8WHI - chains A and F of the 3 polymer chains in the assembly; structure by X-ray diffraction, 1.85 A resolution.

Chain A:
Protein: CLIP-associating protein 2
From: Homo sapiens
Reference sequence: O75122 (CLAP2_HUMAN); residues 1251-1479 here correspond to UniProt positions 1053-1281 (UniProt number = residue number - 198)
Chain sequence (235 residues; row label = number of the first residue in the row):
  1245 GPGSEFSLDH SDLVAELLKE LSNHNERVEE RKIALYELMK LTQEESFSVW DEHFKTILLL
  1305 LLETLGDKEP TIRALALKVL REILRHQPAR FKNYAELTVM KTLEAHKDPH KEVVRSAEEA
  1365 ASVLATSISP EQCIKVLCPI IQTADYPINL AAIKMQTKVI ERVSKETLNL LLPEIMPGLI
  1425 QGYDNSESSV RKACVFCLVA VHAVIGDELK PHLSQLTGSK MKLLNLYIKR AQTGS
Disordered / not traced: 1245-1249, 1290, 1479
Sequence notes: expression tag (1245-1250)
From the paper describing this entry:
  - mutagenesis - R1435E, L1467E: decreased localization
  - mutagenesis - L1467E: abolished binding to JAKMIP1
  - mutagenesis - L1467E: abolished binding to CENP-J
  - mutagenesis - L1467E: abolished localization to ELKS1 condensate

Chain F:
Protein: CLIP1 protein
From: Homo sapiens
Reference sequence: Q6P5Z9 (Q6P5Z9_HUMAN); numbering as in UniProt (aligned over 350-456)
Chain sequence (111 residues; row label = number of the first residue in the row):
   346 GPGSTTALQE ALKEKQQHIE QLLAERDLER AEVAKATSHV GEIEQELALA RDGHDQHVLE
   406 LEAKMDQLRT MVEAADREKV ELLNQLEEEK RKVEDLQFRV EEESITKGDL E
Disordered / not traced: 346-349, 455-456
Sequence notes: expression tag (346-349)

How chain A and chain F interact:
Contacting residue pairs (18):
  Ser1432(A) - Phe443(F)
  Arg1435(A) - Phe443(F)
  Arg1435(A) - Glu447(F)  salt bridge
  Lys1436(A) - Glu439(F)  salt bridge
  Lys1436(A) - Asp440(F)  salt bridge
  Lys1436(A) - Phe443(F)
  Phe1440(A) - Glu439(F)
  Ser1463(A) - Ile450(F)
  Ser1463(A) - Asp454(F)
  Lys1466(A) - Ile450(F)
  Leu1467(A) - Phe443(F)  hydrophobic
  Leu1467(A) - Glu446(F)
  Leu1467(A) - Ile450(F)  hydrophobic
  Leu1470(A) - Glu446(F)
  Tyr1471(A) - Gln442(F)
  Tyr1471(A) - Phe443(F)  hydrogen bond (side chain-backbone)
  Arg1474(A) - Gln442(F)  hydrogen bond
  Arg1474(A) - Glu446(F)  salt bridge
Also at the interface, not in a pair above, chain A (12 interface residues in all): Glu1362, Val1439
Also at the interface, not in a pair above, chain F (9 interface residues in all): Arg436
From the paper, about this interface:
  - pairs named by the authors: Leu1467(A)-Phe443(F)
  - interface residues, chain A: Arg1435(A)
  - hot spots on chain A (mutagenesis) - R1435E: abolished binding to CLIP1 protein (chain F)
  - interface residues, chain F: Phe443(F), Glu447(F)

In short:
The interface between chain A and chain F involves 12 residues on one side and 9 on the other, with 2 hydrogen
bonds and 4 salt bridges. Polar contacts include Arg1435(A)-Glu447(F), Lys1436(A)-Glu439(F) and
Lys1436(A)-Asp440(F). The paper describes a contact between Leu1467(A) and Phe443(F). The paper reports that
R1435E and L1467E of chain A reduce localization; interface residues Arg1435(A) and Phe443(F) among others.
Here chain A is CLIP-associating protein 2 and chain F is CLIP1 protein, both from Homo sapiens. Entry 8WHI
(Crystal structure of native CLASP2 in complex with CLIP170) was determined by X-ray diffraction, deposited
together with 8WHH, 8WHJ, 8WHK, 8WHL and 8WHM.
